Entry 6EYO (X-ray diffraction, 3.70 A resolution); this record covers chains A and B of the 6 polymer chains in the assembly.

Chain A (and B):
Name: Immunoglobulin heavy constant epsilon
Organism: Homo sapiens
Notes: chain B of this document is another copy of the same molecule, construct and numbering; everything in this record applies to it too
UniProt: P01854 (IGHE_HUMAN); the construct lacks a stretch of the UniProt sequence, so the offset changes along the chain: 224-253 = UniProt 104-133; 254-547 = UniProt 135-428
Amino-acid sequence (327 residues; row label = number of the first residue in the row):
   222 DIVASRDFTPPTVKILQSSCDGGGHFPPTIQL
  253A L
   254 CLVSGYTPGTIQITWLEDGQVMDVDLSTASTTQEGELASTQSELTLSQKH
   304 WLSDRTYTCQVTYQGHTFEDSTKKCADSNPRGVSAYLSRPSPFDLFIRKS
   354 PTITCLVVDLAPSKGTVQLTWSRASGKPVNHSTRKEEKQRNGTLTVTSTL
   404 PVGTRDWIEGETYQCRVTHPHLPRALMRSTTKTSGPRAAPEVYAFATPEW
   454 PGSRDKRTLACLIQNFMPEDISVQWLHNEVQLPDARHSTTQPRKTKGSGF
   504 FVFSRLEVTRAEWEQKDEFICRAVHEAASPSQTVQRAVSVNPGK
Disordered / not traced: 222-230, 287-289, 318-319, 500-502, 545-547 (chain B: 222-230, 257-258, 287-290, 545-547)
Sequence notes: expression tag (222-223); conflict Ala225 (Cys105 in P01854), Gln265 (Asn146 in P01854), Gln371 (Asn252 in P01854)
Swiss-Prot annotation at these positions:
  - glycosylation (N-linked (GlcNAc...) asparagine): Asn383, Asn394
Cystine bridges: Cys254-Cys312, Cys358-Cys418, Cys464-Cys524
Glycans and other covalent adducts: glycan linked to Asn394
What the authors report for this chain:
  - contacts within the chain: Ser306-His424, Asp307-His424, Leu363-Lys367, Ala364-Lys367, Lys367-Val370, Lys367-His422, Lys367-His424, Asp307-Pro426
  - conformationally variable residues (loop rearrangement): Leu363 to Val370
  - post-translational modification sites: Asn394

How chain A and chain B interact:
Cross-chain cystine bridges: Cys241(A)-Cys328(B), Cys328(A)-Cys241(B)
Residue-residue contacts - 74 pairs, chain A then chain B:
  Ile236(A) - Ser240(B)  hydrogen bond (backbone-side chain)
  Leu237(A) - Gln238(B)
  Gln238(A) - Leu237(B)
  Gln238(A) - Gln238(B)  hydrogen bond (backbone-backbone)
  Gln238(A) - Ser240(B)
  Gln238(A) - Cys241(B)
  Ser239(A) - Leu237(B)
  Ser239(A) - Gln238(B)
  Ser240(A) - Ile236(B)
  Ser240(A) - Gln238(B)
  Ser240(A) - Thr325(B)
  Cys241(A) - Gln238(B)  hydrogen bond (backbone-side chain)
  Cys241(A) - Thr325(B)
  Cys241(A) - Lys326(B)
  Cys241(A) - Cys328(B)  disulfide
  Asp242(A) - Lys326(B)
  Gly243(A) - Lys326(B)
  Gly244(A) - Lys326(B)
  Gly245(A) - Lys326(B)
  Gly245(A) - Lys327(B)
  Gly245(A) - Cys328(B)
  Gly245(A) - Ala329(B)  hydrogen bond (backbone-backbone)
  Phe247(A) - Cys328(B)  hydrophobic
  Leu253A(A) - Leu237(B)  hydrophobic
  Thr309(A) - Gly243(B)
  Ser324(A) - Cys241(B)
  Ser324(A) - Gly243(B)
  Thr325(A) - Ser240(B)
  Thr325(A) - Cys241(B)  hydrogen bond (side chain-backbone)
  Thr325(A) - Asp242(B)
  Lys326(A) - Cys241(B)
  Lys326(A) - Asp242(B)  hydrogen bond (backbone-backbone)
  Lys326(A) - Gly243(B)
  Lys327(A) - Gly245(B)
  Cys328(A) - Cys241(B)  disulfide
  Cys328(A) - Gly245(B)
  Ala329(A) - Gly245(B)  hydrogen bond (backbone-backbone)
  Asp330(A) - Asp330(B)
  Asp330(A) - Ser331(B)  hydrogen bond (side chain-backbone)
  Asp330(A) - Asn332(B)
  Ser331(A) - Leu305(B)
  Asn332(A) - Arg334(B)
  Arg334(A) - Asn332(B)
  Arg334(A) - Arg334(B)
  Glu444(A) - Trp453(B)
  Tyr446(A) - Thr450(B)
  Tyr446(A) - Pro451(B)
  Tyr446(A) - Trp453(B)
  Phe448(A) - Phe448(B)  hydrophobic
  Phe448(A) - Ala449(B)
  Ala449(A) - Phe448(B)
  Thr450(A) - Tyr446(B)
  Thr450(A) - Leu465(B)
  Pro451(A) - Tyr446(B)
  Trp453(A) - Glu444(B)
  Trp453(A) - Tyr446(B)  hydrophobic
  Thr461(A) - Gln467(B)
  Ala463(A) - Phe506(B)  hydrophobic
  Gln467(A) - Thr461(B)  hydrogen bond
  Gln467(A) - Arg508(B)  hydrogen bond
  Ser491(A) - Phe504(B)
  Arg496(A) - Thr492(B)  hydrogen bond (side chain-backbone)
  Thr498(A) - Arg508(B)  hydrogen bond
  Thr498(A) - Glu510(B)  hydrogen bond
  Lys499(A) - Glu510(B)
  Phe504(A) - Ser491(B)
  Phe504(A) - Arg508(B)
  Phe506(A) - Phe506(B)  hydrophobic
  Phe506(A) - Ser507(B)
  Ser507(A) - Phe506(B)
  Arg508(A) - Gln467(B)
  Arg508(A) - Thr498(B)
  Arg508(A) - Phe504(B)
  Arg508(A) - Phe506(B)
Other interface residues (no listed pair), chain A (45 interface residues in all): Pro443, Leu465, Glu510, Arg539
Other interface residues (no listed pair), chain B (45 interface residues in all): Ser239, Phe247, Thr309, Ser324, Pro333, Lys367, Pro443, Ala463, Lys499
From the paper, about this interface:
  - pairs named by the authors: Asn332(A)-Lys367(B)

In short:
Chain A and chain B each contribute 45 residues to their interface, with 2 disulfide bonds and 13 hydrogen
bonds. Among the polar pairs are Ile236(A)-Ser240(B), Cys241(A)-Gln238(B) and Thr325(A)-Cys241(B). The paper
describes a contact between Asn332(A) and Lys367(B). From the paper: a modification site at Asn394(A);
conformational variability at Leu363(A).
Chain A and chain B are both Immunoglobulin heavy constant epsilon (Homo sapiens); the structure, Structure of
extended IgE-Fc in complex with two anti-IgE Fabs, was determined by X-ray diffraction together with 6EYN from
the same study.
